4M54 - chain A; structure by X-ray diffraction, 2.36 A resolution.

Chain A:
Protein: Putative ornithine cyclodeaminase
Source organism: Staphylococcus aureus subsp. aureus
UniProt: Q8NYS7 (Q8NYS7_STAAW); residues 1-336 here = UniProt positions 1-336
Sequence (339 residues; numbered -2 to 336; the number before each row is that of its first residue; numbers below 1 keep their minus sign (Gly-2 is residue -2)):
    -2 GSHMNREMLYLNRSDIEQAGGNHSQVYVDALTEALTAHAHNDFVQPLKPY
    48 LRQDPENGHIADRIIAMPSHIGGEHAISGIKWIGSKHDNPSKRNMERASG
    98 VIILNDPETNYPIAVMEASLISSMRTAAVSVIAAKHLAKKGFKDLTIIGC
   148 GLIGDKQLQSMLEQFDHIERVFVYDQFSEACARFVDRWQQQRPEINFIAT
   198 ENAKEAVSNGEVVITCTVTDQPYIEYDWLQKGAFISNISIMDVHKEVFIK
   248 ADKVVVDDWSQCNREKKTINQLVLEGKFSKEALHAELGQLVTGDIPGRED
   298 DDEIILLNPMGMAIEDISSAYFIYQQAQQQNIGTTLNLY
Unresolved in the structure: -2 to 2, 51-55, 261-279
Sequence notes: expression tag (-2 to 0)
Residues lining bound ligands:
  - AE5 (N-[(2S)-2-amino-2-carboxyethyl]-L-glutamic acid): Tyr47, Arg60, Ile62, Met64, Lys78, Ile80, Ser82, Arg94, Ala95, Ser119, Arg122, Ile237, Met307, Gly308
  - NADH (NAI; 1,4-dihydronicotinamide adenine dinucleotide): Arg60, Pro87, Arg94, Arg122, Thr123, Ile145, Gly146, Cys147, Gly148, Leu149, Ile150, Gly151, Tyr171, Asp172, Gln173, Phe174, Ala177, Cys213, Thr214, Val215, Thr216, Tyr220, Ile235, Ser236, Pro306, Met307, Gly308

Overview:
Bound to chain A: NADH and compound AE5.
Chain A is Putative ornithine cyclodeaminase (Staphylococcus aureus subsp. aureus); the structure, The
structure of the staphyloferrin B precursor biosynthetic enzyme SbnB bound to
N-(1-amino-1-carboxyl-2-ethyl)-glutamic acid and NADH, was determined by X-ray diffraction, deposited together
with 4MP3, 4MP6 and 4MPD.
